Entry 8EHQ (electron microscopy, 3.00 A resolution); this record covers chains A and C of the 9 polymer chains in the assembly.

# Chain A
Molecule: DNA-directed RNA polymerase subunit alpha
Organism: Mycobacterium tuberculosis H37Rv
Notes: EC 2.7.7.6
Reference sequence: P9WGZ1 (RPOA_MYCTU); numbering as in UniProt (aligned over 1-347)
Chain sequence (347 residues; each row starts with the number of its first residue):
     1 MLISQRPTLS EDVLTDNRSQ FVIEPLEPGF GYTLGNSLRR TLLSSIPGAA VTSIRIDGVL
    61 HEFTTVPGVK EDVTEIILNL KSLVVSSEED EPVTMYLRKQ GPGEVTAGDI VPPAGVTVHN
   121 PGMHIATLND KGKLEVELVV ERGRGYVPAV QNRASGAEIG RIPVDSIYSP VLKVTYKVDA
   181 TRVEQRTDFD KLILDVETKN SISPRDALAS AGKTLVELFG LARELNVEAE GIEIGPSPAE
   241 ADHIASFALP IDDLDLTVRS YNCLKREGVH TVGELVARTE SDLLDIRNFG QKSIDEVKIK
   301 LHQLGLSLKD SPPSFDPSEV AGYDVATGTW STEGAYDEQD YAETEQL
Unresolved in the structure: 227-347

# Chain C
Molecule: DNA-directed RNA polymerase subunit beta
Organism: Mycobacterium tuberculosis H37Rv
Notes: EC 2.7.7.6
Reference sequence: P9WGY9 (RPOB_MYCTU); residues 1-1178 here = UniProt positions 1-1178
Chain sequence (1178 residues; row label = number of the first residue in the row):
     1 MLEGCILADS RQSKTAASPS PSRPQSSSNN SVPGAPNRVS FAKLREPLEV PGLLDVQTDS
    61 FEWLIGSPRW RESAAERGDV NPVGGLEEVL YELSPIEDFS GSMSLSFSDP RFDDVKAPVD
   121 ECKDKDMTYA APLFVTAEFI NNNTGEIKSQ TVFMGDFPMM TEKGTFIING TERVVVSQLV
   181 RSPGVYFDET IDKSTDKTLH SVKVIPSRGA WLEFDVDKRD TVGVRIDRKR RQPVTVLLKA
   241 LGWTSEQIVE RFGFSEIMRS TLEKDNTVGT DEALLDIYRK LRPGEPPTKE SAQTLLENLF
   301 FKEKRYDLAR VGRYKVNKKL GLHVGEPITS STLTEEDVVA TIEYLVRLHE GQTTMTVPGG
   361 VEVPVETDDI DHFGNRRLRT VGELIQNQIR VGMSRMERVV RERMTTQDVE AITPQTLINI
   421 RPVVAAIKEF FGTSQLSQFM DQNNPLSGLT HKRRLSALGP GGLSRERAGL EVRDVHPSHY
   481 GRMCPIETPE GPNIGLIGSL SVYARVNPFG FIETPYRKVV DGVVSDEIVY LTADEEDRHV
   541 VAQANSPIDA DGRFVEPRVL VRRKAGEVEY VPSSEVDYMD VSPRQMVSVA TAMIPFLEHD
   601 DANRALMGAN MQRQAVPLVR SEAPLVGTGM ELRAAIDAGD VVVAEESGVI EEVSADYITV
   661 MHDNGTRRTY RMRKFARSNH GTCANQCPIV DAGDRVEAGQ VIADGPCTDD GEMALGKNLL
   721 VAIMPWEGHN YEDAIILSNR LVEEDVLTSI HIEEHEIDAR DTKLGAEEIT RDIPNISDEV
   781 LADLDERGIV RIGAEVRDGD ILVGKVTPKG ETELTPEERL LRAIFGEKAR EVRDTSLKVP
   841 HGESGKVIGI RVFSREDEDE LPAGVNELVR VYVAQKRKIS DGDKLAGRHG NKGVIGKILP
   901 VEDMPFLADG TPVDIILNTH GVPRRMNIGQ ILETHLGWCA HSGWKVDAAK GVPDWAARLP
   961 DELLEAQPNA IVSTPVFDGA QEAELQGLLS CTLPNRDGDV LVDADGKAML FDGRSGEPFP
  1021 YPVTVGYMYI MKLHHLVDDK IHARSTGPYS MITQQPLGGK AQFGGQRFGE MECWAMQAYG
  1081 AAYTLQELLT IKSDDTVGRV KVYEAIVKGE NIPEPGIPES FKVLLKELQS LCLNVEVLSS
  1141 DGAAIELREG EDEDLERAAA NLGINLSRNE SASVEDLA
Unresolved in the structure: 1-29, 1152-1178
Curated features (UniProtKB/Swiss-Prot):
  - natural variant: Val-423 (V423A: In strain: vr1), Leu-436 (L436P: In strain: vr2), Ser-437 (S437T: In strain: vr3), Gln-438 to Asp-441 (sequence variant, change not given here; In strain: RJ49), Gln-438 (Q438L: In strain: vr4), Phe-439 (F439V: In strain: RJ37), Met-440 to Asn-443 (deletion: In strain: RJ55), Asp-441 (D441V: In strain: vr3), Leu-449 to Lys-452 (sequence variant, change not given here; In strain: RJ48), His-451 (H451D: In strain: vr5; H451L: In strain: SP28; H451N: In strain: vr6; H451P: In strain: vr8; H451Q: In strain: vr1; H451R: In strain: vr7), Ser-456 (S456L: In strain: vr11 and RJ37; S456Q: In strain: vr9; S456W: In strain: vr10), Leu-458 (L458P: In strain: vr12 and SP22)
  - mutagenesis: Glu-138 (E138R: Weakens interaction with TRCF and CarD), Ile-147 (I147A: Weakens interaction with TRCF and CarD), Lys-148 (K148A: Does not affect association with TRCF, but weakens interaction with CarD), Ser-149 (S149A: Does not affect association with TRCF, but weakens interaction with CarD)

# Chain A / chain C interface
Contacting residue pairs (51; chain A residue first):
  Arg-18(A) / Arg-996(C)
  Tyr-32(A) / Phe-1011(C)  hydrophobic
  Tyr-32(A) / Gly-1016(C)
  Tyr-32(A) / Glu-1017(C)
  Asn-36(A) / Gly-1013(C)
  Asn-36(A) / Arg-1014(C)
  Asn-36(A) / Ser-1015(C)
  Asn-36(A) / Gly-1016(C)
  Arg-39(A) / Glu-902(C)
  Arg-39(A) / Phe-906(C)
  Arg-40(A) / Glu-902(C)
  Arg-40(A) / Asp-903(C)  salt bridge
  Arg-40(A) / Gly-1013(C)  hydrogen bond (side chain-backbone)
  Arg-40(A) / Arg-1014(C)
  Leu-43(A) / Glu-902(C)
  Ser-44(A) / Glu-902(C)
  Leu-60(A) / Ile-792(C)
  His-61(A) / Ile-792(C)
  His-61(A) / Ile-848(C)
  Glu-62(A) / Lys-876(C)  salt bridge
  Phe-63(A) / Ile-750(C)  hydrophobic
  Phe-63(A) / Ile-848(C)  hydrophobic
  Val-69(A) / Ala-655(C)  hydrogen bond (backbone-backbone)
  Lys-70(A) / Val-653(C)
  Lys-70(A) / Pro-688(C)
  Lys-70(A) / Val-690(C)
  Asp-72(A) / Phe-675(C)
  Asp-72(A) / Asn-685(C)
  Thr-74(A) / Phe-675(C)
  Asn-129(A) / Glu-652(C)
  Asn-129(A) / Val-653(C)
  Lys-131(A) / Glu-652(C)
  Tyr-146(A) / Val-742(C)
  Tyr-146(A) / Glu-743(C)
  Tyr-146(A) / Lys-878(C)
  Arg-153(A) / Glu-795(C)
  Ile-159(A) / Arg-791(C)
  Ile-159(A) / Gly-793(C)
  Asp-165(A) / Lys-878(C)  salt bridge
  Ile-167(A) / Glu-743(C)
  Lys-173(A) / Asp-909(C)
  Lys-173(A) / Gly-910(C)
  Lys-173(A) / Thr-911(C)
  Val-174(A) / Gly-910(C)
  Thr-175(A) / Ala-908(C)  hydrogen bond (side chain-backbone)
  Thr-175(A) / Asp-909(C)
  Thr-175(A) / Gly-910(C)
  Tyr-176(A) / Phe-906(C)  hydrophobic
  Tyr-176(A) / Phe-1011(C)
  Tyr-176(A) / Gly-1016(C)  hydrogen bond (side chain-backbone)
  Glu-197(A) / Arg-996(C)  salt bridge
Interface residues without a listed pair, chain A (33 interface residues in all): Thr-33, Thr-64, Thr-65, Gly-68, Glu-71, Leu-78
Interface residues without a listed pair, chain C (44 interface residues in all): Ser-654, Asp-656, Lys-674, Asp-745, Arg-797, Lys-846, Val-847, Ala-874, Val-901, Pro-912, Asp-997, Asp-1012, Pro-1018

# Summary
33 residues of chain A and 44 residues of chain C are in contact; the contacts include 4 hydrogen bonds and 4
salt bridges. Polar pairs include Arg-40(A)/Asp-903(C), Glu-62(A)/Lys-876(C) and Asp-165(A)/Lys-878(C). From
UniProt: 4 mutagenesis sites on chain C.
Chain A is DNA-directed RNA polymerase subunit alpha and chain C is DNA-directed RNA polymerase subunit beta,
both from Mycobacterium tuberculosis H37Rv; the structure, Mycobacterium tuberculosis paused transcription
complex with Bacillus subtilis NusG, was determined by electron microscopy (same publication as 8EJ3, 8EOE,
8EOF, 8EOS, 8EOT and 8EXY).
